PDB entry 8TWF | X-ray diffraction, 2.40 A resolution | chains A and C of the 4 polymer chains in the assembly

# Chain A (and C)
Name: 6-hydroxynicotinate 3-monooxygenase
Organism: Legionella massiliensis
Notes: chain C of this document is another copy of the same molecule, construct and numbering; everything in this record applies to it too
UniProtKB: A0A078L5T0 (A0A078L5T0_9GAMM); residues 1-387 here = UniProt positions 1-387
Amino-acid sequence (403 residues; numbered -15 to 387; the number before each row is that of its first residue; numbers below 1 keep their minus sign (Met-15 is residue -15)):
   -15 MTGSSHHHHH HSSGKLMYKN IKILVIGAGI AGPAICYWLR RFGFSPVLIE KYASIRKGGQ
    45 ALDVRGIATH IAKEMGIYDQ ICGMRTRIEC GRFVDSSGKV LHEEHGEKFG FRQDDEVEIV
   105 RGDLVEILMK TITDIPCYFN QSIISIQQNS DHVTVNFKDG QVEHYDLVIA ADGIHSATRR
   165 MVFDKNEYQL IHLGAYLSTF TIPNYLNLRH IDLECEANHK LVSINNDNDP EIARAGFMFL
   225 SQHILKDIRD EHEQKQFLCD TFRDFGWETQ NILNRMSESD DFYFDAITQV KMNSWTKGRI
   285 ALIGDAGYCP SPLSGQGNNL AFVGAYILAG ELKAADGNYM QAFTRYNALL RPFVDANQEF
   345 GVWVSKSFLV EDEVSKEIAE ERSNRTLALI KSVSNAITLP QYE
Disordered / not traced: -15 to 4, 91-96 (chain C: -15 to 2)
Differences from the reference sequence: expression tag (-15 to 0)
Residues lining bound ligands: FAD (flavin-adenine dinucleotide): Ile10, Gly11, Ala12, Gly13, Ile14, Ala15, Ile33, Glu34, Lys35, Tyr36, Arg40, Gly42, Gly43, Gln44, Leu46, Arg105, Gln125, Ser126, Ala155, Asp156, Gly157, Ala161, Leu181, Thr183, Tyr267, Ile287, Gly288, Asp289, Pro296, Gly301, Asn302, Ala305
Reported in the primary citation:
  - binding site for flavin-adenine dinucleotide: Leu181, Thr183

# How chain A and chain C interact
Contacting residue pairs (15; chain A residue first):
  Lys6(A) - Tyr122(C)
  Lys6(A) - Gln145(C)
  Tyr122(A) - Lys6(C)
  Asp143(A) - His148(C)  hydrogen bond (backbone-side chain)
  Gly144(A) - Val146(C)
  Gln145(A) - Val146(C)
  Gln145(A) - Glu147(C)
  Gln145(A) - His148(C)  hydrogen bond (side chain-backbone)
  Val146(A) - Gly144(C)
  Val146(A) - Gln145(C)
  Val146(A) - Val146(C)  hydrogen bond (backbone-backbone)
  Glu147(A) - Gln145(C)
  Glu147(A) - Glu147(C)
  His148(A) - Asp143(C)  hydrogen bond (side chain-backbone)
  His148(A) - Gln145(C)  hydrogen bond (backbone-side chain)

# Overview
The chain A/chain C interface involves 8 residues from each chain, with 5 hydrogen bonds. Polar pairs include
Asp143(A)-His148(C), Gln145(A)-His148(C) and Val146(A)-Val146(C). Chain A binds flavin-adenine dinucleotide.
The paper reports a binding site for flavin-adenine dinucleotide at Leu181(A) and Thr183(A).
Both chains are 6-hydroxynicotinate 3-monooxygenase (Legionella massiliensis). Entry 8TWF (Crystal structure
of tetracycline destructase Tet(56-3)) was determined by X-ray diffraction together with 8TWG from the same
study.
